4X4G - chains D and F of the 6 polymer chains in the assembly; structure by X-ray diffraction, 2.80 A resolution.

== Chain D ==
Molecule: Regulatory protein
From: Enterobacter sp. RFL1396
UniProtKB: Q8GGH0 (Q8GGH0_9ENTR); numbering as in UniProt (aligned over 1-79)
Amino-acid sequence (82 residues; numbered -2 to 79; the number before each row is that of its first residue; numbers below 1 keep their minus sign (Gly-2 is residue -2)):
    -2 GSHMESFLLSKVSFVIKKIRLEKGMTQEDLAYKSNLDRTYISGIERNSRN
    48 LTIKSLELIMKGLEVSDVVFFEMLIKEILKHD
Disordered / not traced: -2 to 1, 78-79
Differences from the reference sequence: expression tag (-2 to 0)

== Chain F ==
Molecule: 35-nt DNA strand
Sequence (35 nucleotides; row label = number of the first residue in the row):
     1 ATGTTGACTATAATCACACGGACTATAAGTCACAT

== How chain D and chain F interact ==
Pairs across the interface (12; chain D residue first):
  Arg17(D) with DT2(F), salt bridge to the phosphate
  Thr23(D) with DA1(F), phosphate contact; DT2(F), phosphate contact
  Gln24(D) with DT2(F), hydrogen bond to the phosphate; DG3(F), hydrogen bond to the phosphate
  Glu25(D) with DT2(F), hydrogen bond to the phosphate
  Arg35(D) with DT2(F), hydrogen bond to the base; DG3(F), hydrogen bond to the base
  Thr36(D) with DT4(F), base contact
  Ser39(D) with DG3(F), hydrogen bond to the phosphate
  Arg43(D) with DG3(F), sugar contact; DT4(F), salt bridge to the phosphate
Other interface residues (no listed pair), chain D (9 interface residues in all): Thr49
Other interface residues (no listed pair), chain F (5 interface residues in all): DA12

== Summary ==
The interface between chain D and chain F involves 9 residues on one side and 5 on the other, with 6 hydrogen
bonds and 2 salt bridges. Polar pairs include Arg35(D)-DT2(F), Arg35(D)-DG3(F) and Gln24(D)-DT2(F).
Here chain D is Regulatory protein (Enterobacter sp. RFL1396) and chain F is a 35-nt DNA strand. Entry 4X4G
(RADIATION DAMAGE TO THE NUCLEOPROTEIN COMPLEX C.Esp1396I: DOSE (DWD) 26.8 MGy) was determined by X-ray
diffraction, deposited together with 4X4B, 4X4C, 4X4D, 4X4E, 4X4F, 4X4H and 4X4I.
